PDB entry 1ZND | X-ray diffraction, 1.60 A resolution | chain A

# Chain A
Name: Major Urinary Protein
Organism: Mus musculus
UniProtKB: P11589 (MUP2_MOUSE); residues 1-162 here correspond to UniProt positions 19-180 (UniProt number = residue number + 18)
Chain sequence (174 residues; numbered -11 to 162; the number before each row is that of its first residue; numbers below 1 keep their minus sign (Met-11 is residue -11)):
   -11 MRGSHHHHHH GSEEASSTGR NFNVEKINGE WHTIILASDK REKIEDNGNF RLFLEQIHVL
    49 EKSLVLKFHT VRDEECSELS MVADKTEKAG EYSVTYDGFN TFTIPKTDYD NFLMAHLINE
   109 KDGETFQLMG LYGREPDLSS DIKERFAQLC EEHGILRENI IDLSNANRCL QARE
Disordered / not traced: -11 to 0, 158-162
Cystine bridges: Cys64-Cys157
Construct notes: cloning artifact (-11 to -8, -1 to 0); expression tag (-7 to -2)
Ion coordination: Cd2+ site 1: Glu13, Asp110; Cd2+ site 2: Glu18, Glu139
Ligand contacts:
  - pentan-1-ol (PE9), molecule 1: Leu24, Phe38, Leu40, Phe56, Met69, Val82, Tyr84, Asn88, Leu105, Leu116, Tyr120
  - pentan-1-ol (PE9), molecule 2: Ile45, Leu54, Phe90, Leu101, Ala103, Leu105, Leu116, Gly118, Tyr120

# Summary
Bound to chain A: pentan-1-ol. Glu13 and Asp110 coordinate Cd2+ site 1. The Cd2+ site 2 is built by Glu18 and
Glu139.
Chain A is Major Urinary Protein (Mus musculus); the structure, Strong Solute-Solute Dispersive Interactions
in a Protein-Ligand Complex, was determined by X-ray diffraction together with 1ZNE, 1ZNG, 1ZNH, 1ZNK and 1ZNL
from the same study.
